PDB entry 4O7K | X-ray diffraction, 1.75 A resolution | chain A

[Chain A]
Name: Protein osa
From: Shigella flexneri
Reference sequence: P29772 (OSA_SHIFL); residues 1-187 here correspond to UniProt positions 3-189 (UniProt number = residue number + 2)
Amino-acid sequence (190 residues; numbered -1 to 188; the number before each row is that of its first residue; numbers below 1 keep their minus sign (His-1 is residue -1)):
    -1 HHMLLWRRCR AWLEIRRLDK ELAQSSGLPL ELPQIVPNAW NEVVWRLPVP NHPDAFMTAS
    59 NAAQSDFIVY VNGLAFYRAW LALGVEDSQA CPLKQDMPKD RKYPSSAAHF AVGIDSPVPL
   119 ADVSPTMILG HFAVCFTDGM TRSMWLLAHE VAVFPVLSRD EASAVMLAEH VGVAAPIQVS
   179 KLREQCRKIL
Differences from the reference sequence: expression tag (-1 to 0, 188); engineered mutation Trp4 (Arg6 in P29772)
Reported in the primary citation:
  - contacts within the chain: Pro117-Arg140 (hydrogen bond)
  - catalytic residues: Lys100, Arg140
  - catalytic residues: Asp98, Asp136, Thr139 (proposed by the authors, not directly observed)
  - binding site for phosphate ion: Lys100, Gly137, Met138, Thr139, Arg140

[In short]
The paper reports catalytic residues Lys100, Arg140 and Asp98 among others; a binding site for phosphate ion
at Lys100, Gly137 and Met138 among others.
Chain A is Protein osa (Shigella flexneri); the structure, Crystal structure of Oncogenic Suppression Activity
Protein - A Plasmid Fertility Inhibition Factor, was determined by X-ray diffraction together with 4OVB from
the same study.
